PDB entry 3UOB | X-ray diffraction, 3.01 A resolution | chains D and B of the 4 polymer chains in the assembly

Chain D:
Molecule: 23-nt DNA strand
Sequence (23 nucleotides; each row starts with the number of its first residue):
     1 CCACTGCTCA XGTACAGAGC TGT
Modified residues: 1FC (4-amino-1-(2-deoxy-2-fluoro-5-O-phosphono-beta-D-arabinofuranosyl)-2-oxo-1,2-dihydropyrimidine-5-carboxylic acid) at position 11

Chain B:
Name: G/T mismatch-specific thymine DNA glycosylase
Organism: Homo sapiens
Notes: EC 3.2.2.29
UniProtKB: Q13569 (TDG_HUMAN); residues 111-308 here = UniProt positions 111-308
Chain sequence (201 residues; each row starts with the number of its first residue):
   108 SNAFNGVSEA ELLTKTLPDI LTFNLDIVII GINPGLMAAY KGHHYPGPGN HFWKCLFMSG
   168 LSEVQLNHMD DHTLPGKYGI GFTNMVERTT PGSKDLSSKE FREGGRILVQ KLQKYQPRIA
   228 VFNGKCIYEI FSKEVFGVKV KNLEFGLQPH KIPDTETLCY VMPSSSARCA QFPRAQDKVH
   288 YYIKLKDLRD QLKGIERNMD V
Disordered / not traced: 108-122, 275-284, 305-308
Differences from the reference sequence: expression tag (108-110)
Curated features (UniProtKB/Swiss-Prot):
  - cross-link: Lys-248 (Glycyl lysine isopeptide (Lys-Gly) (interchain with G-Cter in SUMO2))
  - mutagenesis: Asn-140 (N140A: Loss of DNA glycosylase activity but still able to bind DNA), Ala-145 (A145G: Increased DNA glycosylase activity on G/T mispairs), His-151 (H151A/Q: Increased DNA glycosylase activity on G/T mispairs), Asn-191 (N191A: Reduced DNA glycosylase activity on G/T and G/U mispairs), Thr-197 (T197A: Reduced DNA glycosylase activity on G/T mispairs), Arg-281 (R281A: Restores the DNA-binding ability of the sumoylated form)
What the authors report for this chain:
  - binding site for the 23-nt DNA strand (chain D): Ser-271
  - catalytic residues: Asn-140 (proposed by the authors, not directly observed)
  - mutagenesis - N140A: abolished catalytic activity (citing earlier work)

Interface between chain D and chain B:
Pairs across the interface - 4 pairs, chain D then chain B:
  DT8(D) / Gly-156(B)  phosphate contact
  DC9(D) / Gly-154(B)  phosphate contact
  DC9(D) / Gly-156(B)  phosphate contact
  DA10(D) / Met-144(B)  phosphate contact
Other interface residues (no listed pair), chain D (5 interface residues in all): DG6, DC7
Other interface residues (no listed pair), chain B (6 interface residues in all): Pro-153, Asn-157, Ala-274

Summary:
5 residues of chain D and 6 residues of chain B are in contact. Curated annotation (UniProt) lists 6
mutagenesis sites on chain B. From the paper: the catalytic residue Asn-140(B); N140A of chain B abolishes
catalytic activity.
Here chain D is a 23-nt DNA strand and chain B is G/T mismatch-specific thymine DNA glycosylase (Homo
sapiens). Entry 3UOB (Crystal structure of Human Thymine DNA Glycosylase Bound to Substrate Analog
2'-deoxy-2'-beta-fluoro-cytidine) was determined by X-ray diffraction (same publication as 3UO7).
